Entry 8EXR (electron microscopy, 3.80 A resolution); this record covers chains B and A of the 3 polymer chains in the assembly.

== Chain B (and A) ==
Molecule: Beta-lactam sensor/signal transducer BlaR1
Organism: Staphylococcus aureus
Notes: chain A of this document is another copy of the same molecule, construct and numbering; everything in this record applies to it too
UniProt: Q00419 (Q00419_STAAU); residues 1-585 here = UniProt positions 1-585
Chain sequence (602 residues; numbered 1 to 602; the number before each row is that of its first residue):
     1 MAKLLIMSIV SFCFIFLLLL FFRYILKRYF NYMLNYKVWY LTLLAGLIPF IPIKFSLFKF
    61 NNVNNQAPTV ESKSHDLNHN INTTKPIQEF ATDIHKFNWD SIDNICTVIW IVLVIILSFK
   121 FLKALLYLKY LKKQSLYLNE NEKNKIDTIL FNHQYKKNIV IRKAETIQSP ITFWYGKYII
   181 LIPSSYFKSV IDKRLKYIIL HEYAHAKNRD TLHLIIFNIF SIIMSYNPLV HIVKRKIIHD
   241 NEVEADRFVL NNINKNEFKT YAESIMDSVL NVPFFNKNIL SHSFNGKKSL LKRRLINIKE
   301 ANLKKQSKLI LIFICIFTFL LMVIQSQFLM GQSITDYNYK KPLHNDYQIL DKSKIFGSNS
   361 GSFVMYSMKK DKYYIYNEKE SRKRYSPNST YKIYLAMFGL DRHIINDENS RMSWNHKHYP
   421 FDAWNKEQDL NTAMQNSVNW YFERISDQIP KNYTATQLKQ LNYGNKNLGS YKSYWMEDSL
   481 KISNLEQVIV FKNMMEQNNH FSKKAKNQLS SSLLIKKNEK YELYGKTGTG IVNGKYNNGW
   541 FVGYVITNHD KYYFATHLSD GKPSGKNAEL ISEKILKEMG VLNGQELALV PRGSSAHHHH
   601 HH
Unresolved in the structure: 56-97, 338-602 (chain A: 56-97, 284-602)
Differences from the reference sequence: expression tag (586-602)
Ion coordination: Zn2+: His-201, His-205, Glu-242
Ligand contacts: P6L ((2S)-3-{[{[(2S)-2,3-dihydroxypropyl]oxy}(hydroxy)phosphoryl]oxy}-2-[(6E)-hexadec-6-enoyloxy]propyl (8E)-octadec-8-enoate): Leu-17, Arg-23, Tyr-24, Pro-228, Arg-235, Lys-236
Reported in the primary citation:
  - Zn2+ coordination: His-201, His-205, Glu-242
  - catalytic residues: His-201, His-205, Glu-242
  - catalytic residues: Glu-202 (proposed by the authors, not directly observed)
  - self-association interface (contacts with another copy of this molecule); pairs are residue here / residue on that copy: Asp-246/Arg-294 (salt bridge)
  - contacts within the chain: Thr-172/His-282 (backbone contact), Tyr-197/Tyr-261 (pi stacking), His-205/Asp-210, His-201/Tyr-261
  - specificity-determining residues: His-282, Phe-284
  - post-translational modification sites: Ser-283, Gly-331

== Interface between chain B and chain A ==
Pairs across the interface - 49 pairs, chain B then chain A:
  Met-266(B) / Met-266(A)  hydrophobic
  Met-266(B) / Leu-270(A)  hydrophobic
  Leu-270(B) / Met-266(A)  hydrophobic
  Leu-290(B) / Arg-235(A)
  Leu-290(B) / His-239(A)
  Arg-293(B) / His-239(A)  hydrogen bond
  Arg-294(B) / Asp-246(A)  salt bridge
  Arg-294(B) / Ile-265(A)
  Ile-298(B) / Leu-250(A)  hydrophobic
  Asn-302(B) / Arg-247(A)
  Leu-303(B) / Asn-251(A)
  Lys-304(B) / Tyr-32(A)
  Lys-305(B) / Tyr-32(A)
  Gln-306(B) / Tyr-32(A)
  Ile-310(B) / Leu-26(A)  hydrophobic
  Leu-311(B) / Asn-35(A)
  Ile-314(B) / Phe-22(A)  hydrophobic
  Ile-314(B) / Leu-34(A)  hydrophobic
  Cys-315(B) / Val-38(A)  hydrophobic
  Phe-317(B) / Leu-18(A)  hydrophobic
  Phe-317(B) / Phe-22(A)  hydrophobic
  Thr-318(B) / Ile-15(A)
  Thr-318(B) / Leu-18(A)
  Thr-318(B) / Leu-19(A)
  Leu-321(B) / Phe-14(A)  hydrophobic
  Leu-321(B) / Leu-18(A)  hydrophobic
  Met-322(B) / Leu-41(A)
  Met-322(B) / Leu-44(A)  hydrophobic
  Met-322(B) / Ala-45(A)  hydrophobic
  Gln-325(B) / Ser-11(A)
  Gln-325(B) / Phe-14(A)
  Gln-325(B) / Ile-15(A)
  Ser-326(B) / Ile-48(A)
  Leu-329(B) / Met-7(A)  hydrophobic
  Leu-329(B) / Pro-49(A)
  Met-330(B) / Met-7(A)
  Met-330(B) / Ile-48(A)
  Met-330(B) / Pro-49(A)  hydrophobic
  Met-330(B) / Ile-53(A)
  Met-330(B) / Lys-54(A)  hydrogen bond (backbone-side chain)
  Met-330(B) / Phe-55(A)
  Gly-331(B) / Met-7(A)
  Gly-331(B) / Pro-49(A)  hydrogen bond (backbone-backbone)
  Gly-331(B) / Lys-54(A)
  Gln-332(B) / Met-1(A)
  Gln-332(B) / Leu-4(A)
  Gln-332(B) / Phe-50(A)
  Ser-333(B) / Met-1(A)
  Ile-334(B) / Pro-52(A)  hydrophobic
Also at the interface, not in a pair above, chain B (29 interface residues in all): Asn-297, Thr-335
Also at the interface, not in a pair above, chain A (37 interface residues in all): Met-33, Ile-51, Val-243, Tyr-261

== Overview ==
29 residues of chain B and 37 residues of chain A are in contact; the contacts include 3 hydrogen bonds and 1
salt bridge. Polar contacts include Arg-294(B)/Asp-246(A), Arg-293(B)/His-239(A) and Met-330(B)/Lys-54(A).
Ligands of chain B: compound P6L. The paper reports catalytic residues His-201(B), His-205(B) and Glu-242(B)
among others; Zn2+ coordination by His-201(B), His-205(B) and Glu-242(B).
Both chains are Beta-lactam sensor/signal transducer BlaR1 (Staphylococcus aureus). Entry 8EXR (Cryo-EM
structure of S. aureus BlaR1 TM and zinc metalloprotease domain) was determined by electron microscopy (same
publication as 8EXP, 8EXQ, 8EXS and 8EXT).
